Entry 6MHS (electron microscopy, 3.20 A resolution); this record covers chains A and D of the 4 polymer chains in the assembly.

== Chain A (and D) ==
Protein: Transient receptor potential cation channel subfamily V member 3
Source organism: Homo sapiens
Notes: engineered mutation(s): T96A; chain D of this document is another copy of the same molecule, construct and numbering; everything in this record applies to it too
UniProt: Q8NET8 (TRPV3_HUMAN); residues 2-790 here = UniProt positions 2-790
Chain sequence (826 residues; numbered 0 to 825; the number before each row is that of its first residue; numbering starts at 0):
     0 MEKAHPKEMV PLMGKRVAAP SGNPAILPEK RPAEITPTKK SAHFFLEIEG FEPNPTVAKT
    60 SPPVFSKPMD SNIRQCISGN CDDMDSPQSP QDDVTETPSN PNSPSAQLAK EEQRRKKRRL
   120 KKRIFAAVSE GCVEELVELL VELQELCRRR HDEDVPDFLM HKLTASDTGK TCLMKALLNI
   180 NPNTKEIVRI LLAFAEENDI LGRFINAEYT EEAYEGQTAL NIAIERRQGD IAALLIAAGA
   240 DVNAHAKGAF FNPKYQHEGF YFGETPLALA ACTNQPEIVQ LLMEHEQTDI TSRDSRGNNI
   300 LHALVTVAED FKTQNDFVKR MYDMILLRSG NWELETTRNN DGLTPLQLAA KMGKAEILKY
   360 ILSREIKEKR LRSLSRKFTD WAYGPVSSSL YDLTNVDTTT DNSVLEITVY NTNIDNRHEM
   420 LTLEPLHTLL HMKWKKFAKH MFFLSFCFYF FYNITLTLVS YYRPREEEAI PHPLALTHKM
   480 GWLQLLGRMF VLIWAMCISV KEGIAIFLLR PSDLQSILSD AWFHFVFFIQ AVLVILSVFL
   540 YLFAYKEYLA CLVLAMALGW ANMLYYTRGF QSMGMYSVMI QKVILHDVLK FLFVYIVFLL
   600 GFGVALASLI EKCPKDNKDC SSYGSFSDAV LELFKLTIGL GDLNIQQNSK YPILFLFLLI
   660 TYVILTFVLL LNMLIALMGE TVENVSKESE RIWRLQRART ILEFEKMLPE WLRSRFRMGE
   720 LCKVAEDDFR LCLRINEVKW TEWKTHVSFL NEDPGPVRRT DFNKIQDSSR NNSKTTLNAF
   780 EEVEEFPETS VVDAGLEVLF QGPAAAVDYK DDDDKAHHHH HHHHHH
Disordered / not traced: 0-117, 150-153, 463-479, 509-517, 755-825
Differences from the reference sequence: expression tag (0-1, 791-825)
Curated features (UniProtKB/Swiss-Prot):
  - binding site (Na(+)): Gly-638
Reported in the primary citation:
  - conformationally variable residues (register shift, side-chain flip): Phe-666, Asn-671, Ile-674
  - contacts within the chain: Val-667/Asn-671 (backbone contact)
  - mutagenesis - T96A: increased stability

== How chain A and chain D interact ==
Pairs across the interface (67; chain A residue first):
  Lys-169(A) / Glu-751(D)  salt bridge
  Lys-169(A) / Asp-752(D)  salt bridge
  Lys-174(A) / Glu-751(D)  salt bridge
  Leu-177(A) / Phe-748(D)
  Leu-177(A) / Glu-751(D)
  Asn-178(A) / Phe-748(D)
  Asn-178(A) / Glu-751(D)  hydrogen bond
  Tyr-213(A) / Asp-752(D)  hydrogen bond (side chain-backbone)
  Tyr-213(A) / Pro-753(D)  hydrogen bond (side chain-backbone)
  Tyr-213(A) / Gly-754(D)
  Glu-224(A) / Tyr-382(D)
  Arg-225(A) / Thr-744(D)
  Arg-225(A) / His-745(D)  hydrogen bond (side chain-backbone)
  Arg-226(A) / Trp-742(D)
  Arg-226(A) / Lys-743(D)
  Phe-249(A) / Tyr-382(D)  hydrophobic
  Phe-249(A) / Pro-753(D)  hydrophobic
  Phe-250(A) / Tyr-382(D)
  Gly-258(A) / Val-385(D)
  Phe-259(A) / Tyr-382(D)  hydrophobic
  Phe-259(A) / Pro-384(D)  hydrophobic
  Phe-259(A) / Val-385(D)  hydrophobic
  Phe-261(A) / Tyr-382(D)
  Cys-271(A) / Trp-739(D)
  Thr-272(A) / Trp-742(D)
  Val-306(A) / Trp-739(D)  hydrophobic
  Thr-312(A) / Trp-739(D)
  Gln-313(A) / Trp-739(D)
  Phe-316(A) / Trp-739(D)  hydrophobic
  Lys-589(A) / Ser-571(D)
  Lys-589(A) / Met-572(D)
  Val-593(A) / Tyr-575(D)
  Val-596(A) / Trp-559(D)  hydrophobic
  Val-603(A) / Met-555(D)
  Ala-604(A) / Met-555(D)  hydrophobic
  Ala-606(A) / Tyr-460(D)  hydrophobic
  Ser-607(A) / Ser-459(D)
  Ser-607(A) / Leu-548(D)
  Ser-607(A) / Val-552(D)
  Leu-608(A) / Val-552(D)  hydrophobic
  Ser-624(A) / Tyr-460(D)
  Phe-625(A) / Tyr-460(D)  hydrogen bond (backbone-side chain)
  Leu-635(A) / Ile-637(D)
  Gly-638(A) / Leu-639(D)
  Gly-640(A) / Leu-639(D)
  Leu-642(A) / Lys-634(D)  hydrogen bond (backbone-side chain)
  Leu-642(A) / Leu-639(D)  hydrophobic
  Tyr-650(A) / Lys-545(D)  hydrogen bond (side chain-backbone)
  Tyr-650(A) / Leu-548(D)  hydrophobic
  Leu-653(A) / Ala-549(D)  hydrophobic
  Leu-653(A) / Val-552(D)  hydrophobic
  Ile-659(A) / Phe-633(D)  hydrophobic
  Val-662(A) / Phe-633(D)  hydrophobic
  Val-667(A) / Phe-590(D)  hydrophobic
  Val-667(A) / Leu-673(D)
  Leu-668(A) / Ile-583(D)  hydrophobic
  Leu-668(A) / Val-587(D)  hydrophobic
  Asn-671(A) / Leu-673(D)
  Asn-671(A) / Ile-674(D)
  Asn-671(A) / Met-677(D)
  Met-672(A) / Met-578(D)  hydrophobic
  Met-672(A) / Val-582(D)  hydrophobic
  Met-672(A) / Met-677(D)
  Leu-676(A) / Tyr-575(D)  hydrophobic
  Leu-676(A) / Met-578(D)  hydrophobic
  Leu-676(A) / Val-681(D)  hydrophobic
  Glu-679(A) / Val-681(D)
Interface residues without a listed pair, chain A (60 interface residues in all): Ile-179, Tyr-208, Gln-216, Asn-220, Gln-227, His-256, Leu-268, Asn-273, Phe-590, Phe-592, Gly-600, Leu-639, Asn-643, Leu-655, Leu-657, Ile-674, Ala-675
Interface residues without a listed pair, chain D (48 interface residues in all): Trp-380, Arg-462, Glu-546, Ala-556, Ile-579, Leu-630, Leu-670, Gly-678, Asn-735, Thr-740, Val-746

== In short ==
Chain A and chain D form an interface of 60 and 48 residues respectively, with 7 hydrogen bonds and 3 salt
bridges. Among the polar pairs are Lys-169(A)/Glu-751(D), Lys-169(A)/Asp-752(D) and Lys-174(A)/Glu-751(D).
From UniProt: Na+-binding residue Gly-638(A) on chain A. From the paper: T96A of chain A increases stability;
conformational variability at Phe-666(A), Asn-671(A) and Ile-674(A).
Both chains are Transient receptor potential cation channel subfamily V member 3 (Homo sapiens). Entry 6MHS
(Structure of the human TRPV3 channel in a putative sensitized conformation) was determined by electron
microscopy, deposited together with 6MHO, 6MHV, 6MHW and 6MHX.
